Entry 7TK8 (electron microscopy, 4.70 A resolution (low resolution: residue-level contacts below are approximate; hydrogen-bond / salt-bridge calls are withheld)); this record covers chains G and I of the 27 polymer chains in the assembly.

Chain G:
Protein: ATP synthase subunit gamma
Organism: Saccharomyces cerevisiae
Reference sequence: P38077 (ATPG_YEAST); residues 1-278 here correspond to UniProt positions 34-311 (UniProt number = residue number + 33)
Chain sequence (278 residues; row label = number of the first residue in the row):
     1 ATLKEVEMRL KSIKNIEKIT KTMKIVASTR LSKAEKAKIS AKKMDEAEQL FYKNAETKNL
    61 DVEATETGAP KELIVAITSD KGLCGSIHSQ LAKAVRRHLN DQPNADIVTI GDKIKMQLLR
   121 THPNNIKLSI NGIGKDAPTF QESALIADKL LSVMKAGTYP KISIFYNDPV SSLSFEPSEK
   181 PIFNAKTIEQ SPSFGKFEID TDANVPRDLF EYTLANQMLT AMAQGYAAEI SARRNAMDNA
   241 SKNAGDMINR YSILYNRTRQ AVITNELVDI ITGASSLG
Unresolved in the structure: 60-70, 277-278

Chain I:
Protein: ATP synthase subunit epsilon
Organism: Saccharomyces cerevisiae
Reference sequence: P21306 (ATP5E_YEAST); residues 1-61 here correspond to UniProt positions 2-62 (UniProt number = residue number + 1)
Chain sequence (61 residues; numbered 1 to 61; the number before each row is that of its first residue):
     1 SAWRKAGISY AAYLNVAAQA IRSSLKTELQ TASVLNRSQT DAFYTQYKNG TAASEPTPIT
    61 K
Unresolved in the structure: 1-7, 24-26, 50-52
Curated features (UniProtKB/Swiss-Prot):
  - modified residue: T51 (Phosphothreonine)

Interface between chain G and chain I:
Contacting residue pairs - 9 pairs, chain G then chain I:
  P123(G) - N49(I)
  N124(G) - N49(I)
  I126(G) - K48(I)
  I126(G) - N49(I)
  I126(G) - A53(I)
  K127(G) - Y47(I)
  K127(G) - K48(I)
  S129(G) - T45(I)
  N131(G) - F43(I)
Interface residues without a listed pair, chain G (10 interface residues in all): L128, I130, G132, Q141
Interface residues without a listed pair, chain I (9 interface residues in all): R37, A42, Q46

Overview:
10 residues of chain G face 9 of chain I across their interface.
Here chain G is ATP synthase subunit gamma and chain I is ATP synthase subunit epsilon, both from
Saccharomyces cerevisiae. Entry 7TK8 (Yeast ATP synthase State 1catalytic(c) with 10 mM ATP backbone model)
was determined by electron microscopy together with 7TJS, 7TJT, 7TJU, 7TJV, 7TJW, 7TJX and 30 further entries
from the same study.
